5IXH - chain A; structure by X-ray diffraction, 1.40 A resolution.

== Chain A ==
Protein: YceI-like domain protein
Source organism: Burkholderia cenocepacia BC7
Reference sequence: U1XQX6 (U1XQX6_9BURK); residues 3-163 here correspond to UniProt positions 29-189 (UniProt number = residue number + 26)
Sequence (161 residues; row label = number of the first residue in the row):
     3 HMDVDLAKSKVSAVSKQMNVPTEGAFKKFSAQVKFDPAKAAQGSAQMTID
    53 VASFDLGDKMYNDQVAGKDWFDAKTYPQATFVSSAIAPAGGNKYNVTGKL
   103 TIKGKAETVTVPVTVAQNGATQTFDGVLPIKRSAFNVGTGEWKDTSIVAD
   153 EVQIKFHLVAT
Not modelled in the structure: 3-4
Sequence notes: conflict Met4 (Ala30 in U1XQX6)
Small-molecule neighbours: octaprenyl pyrophosphate (OTP; (2E,6E,10E,14E,18E,22E,26E)-3,7,11,15,19,23,27,31-octamethyldotriaconta-2,6,10,14,18,22,26,30-octaenyl trihydrogen diphosphate): Val13, Ala15, Ser17, Gln19, Thr24, Phe28, Val35, Phe37, Ser46, Ala47, Met49, Ile51, Val53, Phe56, Leu58, Tyr63, Val67, Trp72, Phe73, Ala81, Thr82, Phe83, Ile88, Tyr96, Val98, Leu102, Ile104, Val113, Val115, Val117, Phe126, Leu130, Ile132, Arg134, Val139, Trp144, Ile149, Val150, Val154, Ile156, Phe158, Leu160

== Summary ==
Chain A binds octaprenyl pyrophosphate.
Chain A is YceI-like domain protein (Burkholderia cenocepacia BC7); the structure, Crystal Structure of
Burkholderia cenocepacia BcnA, was determined by X-ray diffraction.
